Entry 9Q90 (electron microscopy, 3.50 A resolution); this record covers chains D and E of the 14 polymer chains in the assembly.

# Chain D
Molecule: DNA-directed RNA polymerase subunit beta'
Organism: Escherichia coli K-12
Notes: EC 2.7.7.6
UniProt: P0A8T7 (RPOC_ECOLI); residue numbers follow UniProt; this construct covers 1-1407
Amino-acid sequence (1407 residues; row label = number of the first residue in the row):
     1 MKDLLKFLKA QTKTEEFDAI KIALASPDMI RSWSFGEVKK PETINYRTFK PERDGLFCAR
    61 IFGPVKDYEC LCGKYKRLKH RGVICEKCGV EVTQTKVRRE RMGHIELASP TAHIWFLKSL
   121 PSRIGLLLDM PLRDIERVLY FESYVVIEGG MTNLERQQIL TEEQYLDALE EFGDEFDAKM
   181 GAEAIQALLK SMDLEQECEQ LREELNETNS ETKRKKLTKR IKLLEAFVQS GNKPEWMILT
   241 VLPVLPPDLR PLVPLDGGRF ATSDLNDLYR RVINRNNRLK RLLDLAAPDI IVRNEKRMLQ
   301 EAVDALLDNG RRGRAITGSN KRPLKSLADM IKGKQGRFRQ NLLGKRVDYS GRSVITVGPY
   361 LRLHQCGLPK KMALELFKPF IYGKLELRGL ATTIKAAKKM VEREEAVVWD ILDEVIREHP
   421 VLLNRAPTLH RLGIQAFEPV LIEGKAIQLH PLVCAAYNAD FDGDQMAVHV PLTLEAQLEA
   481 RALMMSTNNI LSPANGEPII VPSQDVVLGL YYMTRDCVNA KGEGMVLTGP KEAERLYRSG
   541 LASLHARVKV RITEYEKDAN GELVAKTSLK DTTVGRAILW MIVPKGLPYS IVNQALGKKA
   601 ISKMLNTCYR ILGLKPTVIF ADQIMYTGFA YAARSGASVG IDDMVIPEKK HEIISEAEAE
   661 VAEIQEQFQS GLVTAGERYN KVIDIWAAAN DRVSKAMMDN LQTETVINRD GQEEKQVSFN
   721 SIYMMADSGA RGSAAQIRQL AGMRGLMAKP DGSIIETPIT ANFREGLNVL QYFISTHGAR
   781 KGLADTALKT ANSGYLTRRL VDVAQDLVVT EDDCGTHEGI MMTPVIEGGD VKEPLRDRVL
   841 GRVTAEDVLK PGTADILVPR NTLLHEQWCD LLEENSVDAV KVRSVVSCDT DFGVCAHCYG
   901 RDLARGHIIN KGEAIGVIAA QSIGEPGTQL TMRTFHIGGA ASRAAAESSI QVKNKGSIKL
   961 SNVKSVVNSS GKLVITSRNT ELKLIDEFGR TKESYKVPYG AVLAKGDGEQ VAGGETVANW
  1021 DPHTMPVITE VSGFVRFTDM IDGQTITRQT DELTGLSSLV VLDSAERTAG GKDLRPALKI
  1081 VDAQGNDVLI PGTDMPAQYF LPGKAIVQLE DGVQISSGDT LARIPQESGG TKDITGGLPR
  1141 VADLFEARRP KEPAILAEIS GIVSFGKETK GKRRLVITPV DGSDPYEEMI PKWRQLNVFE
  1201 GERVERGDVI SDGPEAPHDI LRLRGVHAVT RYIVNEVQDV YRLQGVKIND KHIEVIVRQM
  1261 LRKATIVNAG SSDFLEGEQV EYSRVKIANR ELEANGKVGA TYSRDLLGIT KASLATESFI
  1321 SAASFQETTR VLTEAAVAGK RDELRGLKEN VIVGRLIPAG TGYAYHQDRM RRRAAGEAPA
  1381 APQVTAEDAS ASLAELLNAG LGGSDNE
Not modelled in the structure: 1, 934-946, 1050-1056, 1068-1074, 1089-1096, 1127-1132, 1377-1407
UniProt features mapped onto this chain:
  - binding site (Zn(2+)): Cys-70, Cys-72, Cys-85, Cys-88, Cys-814, Cys-888, Cys-895, Cys-898
  - binding site (Mg(2+)): Asp-460, Asp-462, Asp-464
  - modified residue: Lys-983 (N6-acetyllysine)
  - mutagenesis: Gln-504 (Q504P: Resistant to antibiotics salinamide A and B), Asn-690 (N690D: Resistant to antibiotics salinamide A and B), Met-697 (M697V: Resistant to antibiotics salinamide A and B), Ala-735 (A735T: Resistant to antibiotics salinamide A and B), Arg-738 (R738C/H/P/S: Resistant to antibiotics salinamide A and B), Ala-748 (A748E: Resistant to antibiotics salinamide A and B), Pro-758 (P758S/T: Resistant to antibiotics salinamide A and B), Phe-763 (F763C: Resistant to antibiotics salinamide A and B), Ser-775 (S775A: Resistant to antibiotics salinamide A and B), Ala-779 (A779T/V: Resistant to antibiotics salinamide A and B), Arg-780 (R780C: Resistant to antibiotics salinamide A and B), Gly-782 (G782A/C: Resistant to antibiotics salinamide A and B), 1 further mutagenesis entry in UniProt

# Chain E
Molecule: DNA-directed RNA polymerase subunit omega
Organism: Escherichia coli K-12
Notes: EC 2.7.7.6
UniProt: P0A800 (RPOZ_ECOLI); residues 1-91 here = UniProt positions 1-91
Amino-acid sequence (91 residues; row label = number of the first residue in the row):
     1 MARVTVQDAV EKIGNRFDLV LVAARRARQM QVGGKDPLVP EENDKTTVIA LREIEEGLIN
    61 NQILDVRERQ EQQEQEAAEL QAVTAIAEGR R
Not modelled in the structure: 1, 76-91

# How chain D and chain E interact
Contacting residue pairs (32; chain D residue first):
  His-364(D) with Val-4(E)
  Val-415(D) with Lys-45(E), hydrogen bond (backbone-side chain)
  Arg-417(D) with Asn-43(E), hydrogen bond (side chain-backbone)
  Glu-418(D) with Ala-2(E), hydrogen bond (side chain-backbone); Asp-44(E); Lys-45(E); Val-48(E)
  Glu-438(D) with Ala-2(E)
  Leu-474(D) with Ala-27(E); Arg-28(E); Gln-31(E); Thr-47(E)
  Glu-475(D) with Ala-24(E); Arg-28(E), salt bridge
  Gln-477(D) with Thr-47(E)
  Leu-478(D) with Ala-23(E); Ala-24(E); Thr-47(E)
  Glu-479(D) with Val-20(E)
  Arg-481(D) with Leu-51(E)
  Ala-482(D) with Val-6(E), hydrophobic; Arg-16(E), hydrogen bond (backbone-side chain)
  Leu-483(D) with Val-20(E), hydrophobic
  Thr-487(D) with Val-4(E), hydrogen bond (side chain-backbone)
  Asn-488(D) with Thr-5(E); Arg-16(E)
  Leu-614(D) with Thr-5(E)
  Lys-615(D) with Thr-5(E)
  Arg-905(D) with Arg-16(E)
  Asn-910(D) with Asn-15(E)
  Thr-1361(D) with Leu-21(E)
  Ala-1364(D) with Leu-21(E), hydrophobic
Interface residues without a listed pair, chain D (24 interface residues in all): Glu-414, His-419, Gly-1360
Interface residues without a listed pair, chain E (24 interface residues in all): Arg-3, Gln-7, Gly-14, Phe-17, Glu-42

# In short
The chain D/chain E interface involves 24 residues from each chain; the contacts include 5 hydrogen bonds and
1 salt bridge. Polar pairs include Glu-475(D)/Arg-28(E), Val-415(D)/Lys-45(E) and Arg-417(D)/Asn-43(E).
UniProt lists 8 Zn2+-binding residues, 3 Mg2+-binding residues and 13 mutagenesis sites on chain D.
Here chain D is DNA-directed RNA polymerase subunit beta' and chain E is DNA-directed RNA polymerase subunit
omega, both from Escherichia coli K-12. Entry 9Q90 (CryoEM structure of bacterial transcription intermediate
complex mediated by activator PspF) was determined by electron microscopy.
